9D3Q - chains G and I of the 10 polymer chains in the assembly; structure by electron microscopy, 2.80 A resolution.

== Chain G ==
Name: Histone H2A type 2-A
From: Homo sapiens
UniProtKB: Q6FI13 (H2A2A_HUMAN); residues 12-106 here correspond to UniProt positions 13-107 (UniProt number = residue number + 1)
Amino-acid sequence (95 residues; numbered 12 to 106; the number before each row is that of its first residue):
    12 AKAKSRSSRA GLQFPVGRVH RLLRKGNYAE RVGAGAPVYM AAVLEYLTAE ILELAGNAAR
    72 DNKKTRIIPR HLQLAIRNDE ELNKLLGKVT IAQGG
Unresolved in the structure: 12-14
What the authors report for this chain:
  - binding site for 5S rDNA (noncoding strand) (chain I): Arg77
  - conformationally variable residues (side-chain flip): Arg77

== Chain I ==
Molecule: 5S rDNA (noncoding strand)
From: Xenopus borealis
Sequence (109 nucleotides; numbered -58 to 50; the number before each row is that of its first residue; numbers below 1 keep their minus sign (DT-58 is residue -58)):
   -58 TGGGGGAAAA GACCCTGGCA TGGGGAGGAG CTGGGCCCCC CCCAGAAGGC AGCACAAGGG
     2 GAGGAAAAGT CAGCCTTGTG CTCGCCTACG GCCATACCAC CCTGAAAGT

== Interface between chain G and chain I ==
Pairs across the interface - 8 pairs, chain G then chain I:
  Arg29(G) - DA48(I)  sugar contact
  Arg29(G) - DG49(I)  salt bridge to the phosphate
  Arg42(G) - DC38(I)  sugar contact
  Arg42(G) - DC39(I)  phosphate contact
  Val43(G) - DC38(I)  sugar contact
  Val43(G) - DC39(I)  hydrogen bond to the phosphate
  Gly44(G) - DC38(I)  phosphate contact
  Ala45(G) - DC38(I)  hydrogen bond to the phosphate
Other interface residues (no listed pair), chain G (7 interface residues in all): His31, Arg35

== Summary ==
7 residues of chain G and 4 residues of chain I are in contact; the contacts include 2 hydrogen bonds and 1
salt bridge. Polar contacts include Val43(G)-DC39(I), Ala45(G)-DC38(I) and Arg29(G)-DG49(I). The paper reports
a binding site for 5S rDNA (noncoding strand) (chain I) at Arg77(G); conformational variability at Arg77(G).
Chain G is Histone H2A type 2-A (Homo sapiens) and chain I is 5S rDNA (noncoding strand) (Xenopus borealis);
the structure, 167-bp 5S rDNA nucleosome - open II, was determined by electron microscopy together with 9D3K,
9D3L, 9D3N, 9D3O, 9D3R, 9D3S and 9D3T from the same study.
